Entry 4HXG (X-ray diffraction, 2.70 A resolution); this record covers chains D and E of the 6 polymer chains in the assembly.

Chain D (and E):
Protein: Putative uncharacterized protein PH0594
Organism: Pyrococcus horikoshii
Notes: EC 3.4.19.1; chain E of this document is another copy of the same molecule, construct and numbering; everything in this record applies to it too
UniProtKB: O58323 (O58323_PYRHO); numbering as in UniProt (aligned over 1-622)
Sequence (622 residues; numbered 1 to 622; the number before each row is that of its first residue):
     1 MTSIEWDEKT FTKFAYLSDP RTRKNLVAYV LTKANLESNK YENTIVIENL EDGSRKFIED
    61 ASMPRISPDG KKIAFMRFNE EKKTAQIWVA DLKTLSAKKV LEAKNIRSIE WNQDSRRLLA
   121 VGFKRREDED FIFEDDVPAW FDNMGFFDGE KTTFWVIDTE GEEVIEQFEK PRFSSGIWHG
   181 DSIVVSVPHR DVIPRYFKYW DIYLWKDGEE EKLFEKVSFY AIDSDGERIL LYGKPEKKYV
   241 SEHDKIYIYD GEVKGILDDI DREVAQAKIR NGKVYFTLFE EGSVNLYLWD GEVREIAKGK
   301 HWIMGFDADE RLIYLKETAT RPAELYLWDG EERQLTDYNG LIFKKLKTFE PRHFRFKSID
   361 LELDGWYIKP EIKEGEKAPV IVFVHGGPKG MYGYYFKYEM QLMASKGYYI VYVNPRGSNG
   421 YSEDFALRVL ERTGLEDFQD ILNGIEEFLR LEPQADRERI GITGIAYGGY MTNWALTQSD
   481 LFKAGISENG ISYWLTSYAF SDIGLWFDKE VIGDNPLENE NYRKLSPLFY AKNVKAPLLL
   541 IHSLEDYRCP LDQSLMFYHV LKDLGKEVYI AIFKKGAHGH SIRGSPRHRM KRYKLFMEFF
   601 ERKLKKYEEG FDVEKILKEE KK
Disordered / not traced: 1-3, 80-82, 619-622 (chain E: 1-2, 80-82, 619-622)
Sequence notes: engineered mutation Ala466 (Ser in O58323)
Bound ions: Mg2+ site 1 near Glu162 (its only coordinating residue here); Mg2+ site 2: Asp244, Glu263
Residues lining bound ligands:
  - hexane-1,6-diol (HEZ), molecule 1: Tyr16, Tyr41, Ile582, Arg583, Arg589
  - hexane-1,6-diol (HEZ), molecule 2: Trp140, Ser543, Leu544, Asp546, Tyr547, Pro550, Leu551
  - hexane-1,6-diol (HEZ), molecule 3: Tyr220, Ile222, Tyr232, Ala265, Gln266, Ala267
  - hexane-1,6-diol (HEZ), molecule 4: Tyr239, Asp424, Leu427, Arg428, Leu430
  - hexane-1,6-diol (HEZ), molecule 5: Val240, Ser241, Gly387, Pro388, Lys389, Val429, Leu430, Phe507, Val511
  - hexane-1,6-diol (HEZ), molecule 6: Gly386, Gly387, Ala466, Tyr467, Ile491, Ser497, Ser501, Ile503, Phe507, Asp508, Arg548, Cys549, His578
  - hexane-1,6-diol (HEZ), molecule 7: Gly386, Gly387, Lys397, Ile465, Ala466, His578, Gly579, Ser581, Ile582
  - hexane-1,6-diol (HEZ), molecule 8: Asp480, Phe482, Lys483, Lys535, Ala536, Pro537, Tyr607

Interface between chain D and chain E:
Pairs across the interface (35):
  Asp91(D) - Arg55(E)
  Asp91(D) - Lys56(E)
  Thr94(D) - Lys56(E)
  Thr94(D) - Lys93(E)
  Thr94(D) - Thr94(E)
  Ser96(D) - Lys56(E)
  Ser96(D) - Phe57(E)  hydrogen bond (side chain-backbone)
  Ser96(D) - Leu95(E)
  Ala97(D) - Glu59(E)
  Lys98(D) - Leu31(E)
  Lys98(D) - Thr44(E)
  Lys98(D) - Phe57(E)
  Lys98(D) - Glu59(E)
  Lys99(D) - Glu59(E)  hydrogen bond (backbone-side chain)
  Glu102(D) - Asn35(E)  hydrogen bond
  Glu102(D) - Glu37(E)
  Arg116(D) - Asp337(E)  hydrogen bond (side chain-backbone)
  Arg116(D) - Tyr338(E)  hydrogen bond (side chain-backbone)
  Arg116(D) - Leu341(E)
  Arg117(D) - Leu341(E)
  Asp158(D) - Tyr338(E)
  Asp158(D) - Leu341(E)
  Glu160(D) - Arg55(E)  salt bridge
  Glu160(D) - Asp337(E)
  Glu160(D) - Tyr338(E)
  Gly161(D) - Lys33(E)  hydrogen bond (backbone-side chain)
  Gly161(D) - Tyr338(E)
  Glu162(D) - Leu31(E)
  Glu162(D) - Lys33(E)  hydrogen bond (backbone-side chain)
  Glu163(D) - Thr12(E)
  Glu163(D) - Lys13(E)
  Glu163(D) - Lys33(E)  salt bridge
  Ile165(D) - Leu341(E)  hydrophobic
  Ile165(D) - Lys345(E)
  Glu166(D) - Lys345(E)
Other interface residues (no listed pair), chain D (17 interface residues in all): Val89
Other interface residues (no listed pair), chain E (20 interface residues in all): Ala15, Ile342

Overview:
The interface between chain D and chain E involves 17 residues on one side and 20 on the other, with 7
hydrogen bonds and 2 salt bridges. Polar pairs include Glu160(D)-Arg55(E), Glu163(D)-Lys33(E) and
Ser96(D)-Phe57(E). Chain D binds 8 copies of hexane-1,6-diol.
Both chains are Putative uncharacterized protein PH0594 (Pyrococcus horikoshii). Entry 4HXG (Pyrococcus
horikoshii acylaminoacyl peptidase (orthorhombic crystal form)) was determined by X-ray diffraction (same
publication as 4HXE and 4HXF).
